Entry 7TMT (electron microscopy, 3.80 A resolution); this record covers chains A and F of the 31 polymer chains in the assembly.

== Chain A ==
Name: H(+)-transporting two-sector ATPase
From: Saccharomyces cerevisiae
Notes: EC 7.1.2.2
UniProtKB: B3LH69 (B3LH69_YEAS1); residues 0-616 here correspond to UniProt positions 1-617 (UniProt number = residue number + 1)
Amino-acid sequence (617 residues; each row starts with the number of its first residue; numbering starts at 0):
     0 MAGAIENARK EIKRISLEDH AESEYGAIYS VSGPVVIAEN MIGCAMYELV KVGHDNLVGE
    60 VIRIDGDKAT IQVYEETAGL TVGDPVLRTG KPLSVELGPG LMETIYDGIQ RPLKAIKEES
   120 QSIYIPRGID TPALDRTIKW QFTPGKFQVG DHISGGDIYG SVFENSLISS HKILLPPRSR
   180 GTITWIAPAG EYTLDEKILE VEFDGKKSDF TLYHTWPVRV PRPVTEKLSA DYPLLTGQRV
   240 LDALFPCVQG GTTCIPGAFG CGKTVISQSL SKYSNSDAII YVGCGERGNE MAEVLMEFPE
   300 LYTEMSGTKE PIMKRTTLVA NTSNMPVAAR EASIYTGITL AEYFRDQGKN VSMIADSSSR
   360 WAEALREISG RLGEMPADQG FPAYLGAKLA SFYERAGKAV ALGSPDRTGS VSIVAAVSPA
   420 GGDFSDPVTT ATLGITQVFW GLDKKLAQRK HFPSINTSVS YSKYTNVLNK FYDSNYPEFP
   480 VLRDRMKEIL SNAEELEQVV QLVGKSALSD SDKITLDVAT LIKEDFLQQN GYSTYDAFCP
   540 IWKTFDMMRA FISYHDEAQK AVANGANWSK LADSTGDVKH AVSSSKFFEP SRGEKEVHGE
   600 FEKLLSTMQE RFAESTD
Unresolved in the structure: 0-23

== Chain F ==
Name: Vacuolar proton pump subunit B
From: Saccharomyces cerevisiae
UniProtKB: A0A6A5Q585 (A0A6A5Q585_YEASX); residue numbers follow UniProt; this construct covers 1-517
Amino-acid sequence (517 residues; numbered 1 to 517; the number before each row is that of its first residue):
     1 MVLSDKELFA INKKAVEQGF NVKPRLNYNT VSGVNGPLVI LEKVKFPRYN EIVNLTLPDG
    61 TVRQGQVLEI RGDRAIVQVF EGTSGIDVKK TTVEFTGESL RIPVSEDMLG RIFDGSGRPI
   121 DNGPKVFAED YLDINGSPIN PYARIYPEEM ISTGVSAIDT MNSIARGQKI PIFSASGLPH
   181 NEIAAQICRQ AGLVRPTKDV HDGHEENFSI VFAAMGVNLE TARFFKQDFE ENGSLERTSL
   241 FLNLANDPTI ERIITPRLAL TTAEYLAYQT ERHVLTILTD MSSYADALRE VSAAREEVPG
   301 RRGYPGYMYT DLSTIYERAG RVEGRNGSIT QIPILTMPND DITHPIPDLT GYITEGQIFV
   361 DRQLHNKGIY PPINVLPSLS RLMKSAIGEG MTRKDHGDVS NQLYAKYAIG KDAAAMKAVV
   421 GEEALSIEDK LSLEFLEKFE KTFITQGAYE DRTVFESLDQ AWSLLRIYPK EMLNRISPKI
   481 LDEFYDRARD DADEDEEDPD TRSSGKKKDA SQEESLI
Unresolved in the structure: 1-10, 489-517

== Chain A / chain F interface ==
Residue-residue contacts (41; chain A residue first):
  Ile41(A) with Lys89(F)
  Gly42(A) with Asp87(F)
  Cys43(A) with Asp87(F), hydrogen bond (backbone-side chain)
  Ala44(A) with Gly85(F); Ile86(F); Asp87(F), hydrogen bond (backbone-side chain)
  Met45(A) with Val34(F), hydrophobic; Asn35(F); Gly36(F); Thr83(F); Gly85(F), hydrogen bond (backbone-backbone); Ile86(F), hydrogen bond (backbone-backbone)
  Tyr46(A) with Ser84(F)
  Arg62(A) with Val34(F); Asn35(F)
  Ile63(A) with Gly33(F); Val34(F), hydrogen bond (backbone-backbone); Val88(F), hydrophobic
  Asp64(A) with Ser32(F); Gly33(F)
  Gly65(A) with Ser32(F), hydrogen bond (backbone-backbone); Val88(F)
  Lys226(A) with Leu219(F); Arg223(F), hydrogen bond (backbone-side chain)
  Glu373(A) with Ala293(F)
  Ala376(A) with Arg289(F), hydrogen bond (backbone-side chain); Arg302(F)
  Ala382(A) with Asp286(F); Arg289(F); Glu290(F)
  Tyr383(A) with Glu290(F)
  Gly385(A) with Asp286(F)
  Ala386(A) with Thr249(F); Asp286(F); Glu290(F)
  Glu393(A) with Asn218(F); Leu219(F), hydrogen bond (side chain-backbone); Ala245(F); Asn246(F)
  Thr429(A) with Pro338(F)
  Gly433(A) with Ser176(F), hydrogen bond (backbone-side chain)
Also at the interface, not in a pair above, chain A (27 interface residues in all): Leu227, Ser228, Gly372, Met374, Asp377, Ala389, Ser390
Also at the interface, not in a pair above, chain F (30 interface residues in all): Arg252, Glu296, Glu297, Pro299, Gly303

== In short ==
27 residues of chain A and 30 residues of chain F are in contact, with 10 hydrogen bonds. Polar pairs include
Cys43(A)-Asp87(F), Ala44(A)-Asp87(F) and Lys226(A)-Arg223(F).
Chain A is H(+)-transporting two-sector ATPase and chain F is Vacuolar proton pump subunit B, both from
Saccharomyces cerevisiae; the structure, V-ATPase from Saccharomyces cerevisiae, State 3, was determined by
electron microscopy (same publication as 7TMM, 7TMO, 7TMP, 7TMQ, 7TMR and 7TMS).
